PDB entry 1FZM | X-ray diffraction, 1.80 A resolution | chains A and P of the 3 polymer chains in the assembly

# Chain A
Protein: H-2 class I histocompatibility antigen, K-B alpha chain
Organism: Mus musculus
Notes: fragment: extracellular domain
Reference sequence: P01901 (HA1B_MOUSE); residues 1-274 here correspond to UniProt positions 22-295 (UniProt number = residue number + 21)
Amino-acid sequence (274 residues; numbered 1 to 274; the number before each row is that of its first residue):
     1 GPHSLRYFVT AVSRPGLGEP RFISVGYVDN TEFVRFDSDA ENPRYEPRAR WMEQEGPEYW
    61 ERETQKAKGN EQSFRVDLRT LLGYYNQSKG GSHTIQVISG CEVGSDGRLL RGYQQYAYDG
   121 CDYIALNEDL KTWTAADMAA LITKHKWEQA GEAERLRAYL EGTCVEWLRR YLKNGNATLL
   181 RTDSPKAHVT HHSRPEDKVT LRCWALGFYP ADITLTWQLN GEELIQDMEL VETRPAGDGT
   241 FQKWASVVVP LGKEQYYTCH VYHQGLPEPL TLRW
Cystine bridges: Cys-203/Cys-259
Glycans and other covalent adducts: N-acetylglucosamine (NAG) linked to Asn-86; glycan linked to Asn-176
Modified positions: Cys-121 (s-hydroxycysteine; CSO)
Sequence notes: engineered mutation Phe-22 (Tyr43 in P01901), Ile-23 (Met44 in P01901), Ser-24 (Glu45 in P01901), Asn-30 (Asp51 in P01901); modified residue (121)
From the paper describing this entry:
  - contacts within the chain: Ser-24/Tyr-45 (hydrogen bond)
  - conformationally variable residues: Tyr-45
  - post-translational modification sites: Asn-86, Asn-176

# Chain P
Protein: Protein (nucleocapsid protein)
Reference sequence: P11212 (NCAP_VSVIG); residues 1-8 here correspond to UniProt positions 52-59 (UniProt number = residue number + 51)
Amino-acid sequence (8 residues; row label = number of the first residue in the row):
     1 RGYVYQGL

# Chain A / chain P interface
Pairs across the interface - 39 pairs, chain A then chain P:
  Tyr-7(A) / Arg-1(P)  hydrogen bond (side chain-backbone)
  Tyr-7(A) / Gly-2(P)  hydrogen bond (side chain-backbone)
  Val-9(A) / Tyr-5(P)
  Arg-62(A) / Arg-1(P)
  Glu-63(A) / Arg-1(P)  salt bridge
  Glu-63(A) / Gly-2(P)  hydrogen bond (side chain-backbone)
  Lys-66(A) / Gly-2(P)  hydrogen bond (side chain-backbone)
  Lys-66(A) / Val-4(P)
  Asn-70(A) / Tyr-3(P)  hydrogen bond (side chain-backbone)
  Asn-70(A) / Val-4(P)
  Asn-70(A) / Tyr-5(P)  hydrogen bond (side chain-backbone)
  Phe-74(A) / Tyr-5(P)  hydrophobic
  Asp-77(A) / Gly-7(P)
  Asp-77(A) / Leu-8(P)  hydrogen bond (side chain-backbone)
  Thr-80(A) / Leu-8(P)
  Leu-81(A) / Leu-8(P)  hydrophobic
  Tyr-84(A) / Leu-8(P)  hydrogen bond (side chain-backbone)
  Ser-99(A) / Tyr-5(P)  hydrogen bond
  Gln-114(A) / Tyr-3(P)
  Gln-114(A) / Tyr-5(P)
  Tyr-116(A) / Tyr-5(P)
  Tyr-116(A) / Leu-8(P)  hydrophobic
  Thr-143(A) / Leu-8(P)  hydrogen bond (side chain-backbone)
  Lys-146(A) / Leu-8(P)  hydrogen bond (side chain-backbone)
  Trp-147(A) / Gln-6(P)
  Trp-147(A) / Gly-7(P)  hydrogen bond (side chain-backbone)
  Trp-147(A) / Leu-8(P)  hydrophobic
  Glu-152(A) / Tyr-3(P)  hydrogen bond
  Glu-152(A) / Gln-6(P)  hydrogen bond
  Arg-155(A) / Tyr-3(P)  hydrogen bond
  Arg-155(A) / Val-4(P)  hydrogen bond (side chain-backbone)
  Arg-155(A) / Gln-6(P)
  Leu-156(A) / Tyr-3(P)  hydrogen bond (backbone-side chain)
  Tyr-159(A) / Arg-1(P)  hydrogen bond (side chain-backbone)
  Tyr-159(A) / Gly-2(P)
  Tyr-159(A) / Tyr-3(P)  hydrophobic
  Thr-163(A) / Arg-1(P)
  Trp-167(A) / Arg-1(P)
  Tyr-171(A) / Arg-1(P)  hydrogen bond (side chain-backbone)
Interface residues without a listed pair, chain A (30 interface residues in all): Leu-5, Tyr-59, Ser-73, Ile-95, Val-97, Tyr-123

# Summary
The interface between chain A and chain P involves 30 residues on one side and 8 on the other; the contacts
include 19 hydrogen bonds and 1 salt bridge. Polar contacts include Glu-63(A)/Arg-1(P), Tyr-7(A)/Arg-1(P) and
Tyr-7(A)/Gly-2(P). Covalently linked N-acetylglucosamine: at Asn-86(A). From the paper: modification sites
Asn-86(A) and Asn-176(A); conformational variability at Tyr-45(A).
Chain A is H-2 class I histocompatibility antigen, K-B alpha chain (Mus musculus) and chain P is Protein
(nucleocapsid protein); the structure, MHC class I natural mutant H-2KBM8 heavy chain complexed with beta-2
microglobulin and vesicular stomatitis virus ..., was determined by X-ray diffraction together with 1FZJ, 1FZK
and 1FZO from the same study.
